7MKI - chains G and H of the 8 polymer chains in the assembly; structure by electron microscopy, 3.50 A resolution.

[Chain G (and H)]
Protein: DNA-directed RNA polymerase subunit alpha
From: Escherichia coli
Notes: EC 2.7.7.6; chain H of this document is another copy of the same molecule, construct and numbering; everything in this record applies to it too
UniProtKB: A0A073G207 (A0A073G207_ECOLX); numbering as in UniProt (aligned over 1-329)
Sequence (329 residues; row label = number of the first residue in the row):
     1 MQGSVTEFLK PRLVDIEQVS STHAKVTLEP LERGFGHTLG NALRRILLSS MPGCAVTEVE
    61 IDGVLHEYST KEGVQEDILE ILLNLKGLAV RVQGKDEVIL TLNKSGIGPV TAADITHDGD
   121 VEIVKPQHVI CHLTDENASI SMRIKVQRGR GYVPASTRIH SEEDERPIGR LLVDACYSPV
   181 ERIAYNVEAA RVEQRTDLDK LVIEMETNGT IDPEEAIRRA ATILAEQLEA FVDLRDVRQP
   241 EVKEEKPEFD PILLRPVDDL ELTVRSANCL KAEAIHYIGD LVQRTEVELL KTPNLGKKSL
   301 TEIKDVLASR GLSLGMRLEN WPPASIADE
Not modelled in the structure: 1-4, 238-329 (chain H: 1-2, 159-166, 234-329)

[Interface between chain G and chain H]
Pairs across the interface (70):
  Val5(G) with Arg150(H), hydrogen bond (backbone-side chain)
  Thr6(G) with Arg150(H)
  Phe8(G) with Arg150(H); Ile223(H), hydrophobic
  Leu9(G) with Gln227(H), hydrogen bond (backbone-side chain)
  Lys10(G) with Glu226(H); Gln227(H)
  Pro11(G) with Gln227(H); Ala230(H)
  Leu13(G) with Phe231(H), hydrophobic
  Leu28(G) with Phe231(H), hydrophobic
  Phe35(G) with Ile46(H), hydrophobic; Ser50(H); Ile223(H), hydrophobic; Gln227(H)
  Thr38(G) with Arg45(H), hydrogen bond; Ile46(H)
  Leu39(G) with Leu224(H), hydrophobic; Leu228(H), hydrophobic
  Arg45(G) with Gly34(H), hydrogen bond (side chain-backbone); Thr38(H)
  Ile46(G) with Phe35(H), hydrophobic
  Ser50(G) with Phe8(H)
  Pro52(G) with Val5(H), hydrophobic
  Asp96(G) with Gly3(H)
  Arg148(G) with Gly3(H); Val5(H)
  Gly149(G) with Val5(H)
  Arg150(G) with Ser4(H); Val5(H); Glu7(H), hydrogen bond (side chain-backbone); Phe8(H); Glu32(H), salt bridge
  Arg218(G) with Phe231(H), hydrogen bond (side chain-backbone); Asp233(H)
  Ala221(G) with Phe231(H), hydrophobic; Val232(H)
  Thr222(G) with Val232(H); Asp233(H), hydrogen bond (side chain-backbone)
  Ile223(G) with Phe8(H), hydrophobic; Phe35(H), hydrophobic
  Leu224(G) with Leu228(H), hydrophobic
  Ala225(G) with Val232(H), hydrophobic
  Glu226(G) with Lys10(H), salt bridge
  Gln227(G) with Phe8(H); Leu9(H), hydrogen bond (side chain-backbone); Leu31(H); Phe35(H)
  Leu228(G) with Leu39(H), hydrophobic; Leu43(H), hydrophobic; Leu224(H), hydrophobic; Ala225(H)
  Ala230(G) with Pro11(H), hydrophobic
  Phe231(G) with Leu28(H), hydrophobic; Leu39(H), hydrophobic; Leu43(H), hydrophobic; Leu201(H), hydrophobic; Ile203(H), hydrophobic; Ile217(H); Arg218(H); Ala221(H), hydrophobic
  Val232(G) with Arg218(H); Ala221(H); Thr222(H)
  Leu234(G) with Val14(H); Glu214(H); Ile217(H), hydrophobic
  Asp236(G) with Val14(H); Asp15(H); Ile16(H)
Interface residues without a listed pair, chain G (42 interface residues in all): Glu7, Arg12, Glu32, Gly34, His37, Asn41, Ala42, Glu229, Arg235
Interface residues without a listed pair, chain H (44 interface residues in all): His37, Asn41, Ala42, Pro52

[Overview]
42 residues of chain G and 44 residues of chain H are in contact; the contacts include 8 hydrogen bonds and 2
salt bridges. Polar contacts include Arg150(G)-Glu32(H), Glu226(G)-Lys10(H) and Val5(G)-Arg150(H).
Chain G and chain H are both DNA-directed RNA polymerase subunit alpha (Escherichia coli); the structure,
Cryo-EM structure of Escherichia coli RNA polymerase bound to lambda PR (-5G to C) promoter DNA, was
determined by electron microscopy (same publication as 7MKD, 7MKE and 7MKJ).
